Entry 9DWL (electron microscopy, 3.90 A resolution); this record covers chains C and J of the 11 polymer chains in the assembly.

[Chain C]
Name: Histone H2A type 1
Source organism: Homo sapiens
UniProt: P0C0S8 (H2A1_HUMAN); residues 1-129 here correspond to UniProt positions 2-130 (UniProt number = residue number + 1)
Amino-acid sequence (129 residues; row label = number of the first residue in the row):
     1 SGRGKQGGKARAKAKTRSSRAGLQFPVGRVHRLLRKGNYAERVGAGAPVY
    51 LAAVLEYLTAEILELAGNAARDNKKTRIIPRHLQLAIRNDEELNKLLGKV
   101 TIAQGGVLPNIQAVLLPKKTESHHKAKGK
Disordered / not traced: 1-11, 119-129
UniProt features mapped onto this chain:
  - modified residue: Ser1 (N-acetylserine), Arg3 (Citrulline), Lys5 (N6-(2-hydroxyisobutyryl)lysine), Lys9 (N6-(2-hydroxyisobutyryl)lysine), Lys13 (N6-(beta-hydroxybutyryl)lysine), Lys36 (N6-(2-hydroxyisobutyryl)lysine), Lys74 (N6-(2-hydroxyisobutyryl)lysine), Lys75 (N6-(2-hydroxyisobutyryl)lysine), Lys95 (N6-(2-hydroxyisobutyryl)lysine), Lys99 (N6-glutaryllysine), Gln104 (N5-methylglutamine), Lys118 (N6-(2-hydroxyisobutyryl)lysine), Lys119 (N6-crotonyllysine), Thr120 (Phosphothreonine), Lys125 (N6-crotonyllysine)
  - cross-link (Glycyl lysine isopeptide (Lys-Gly)): Lys13 (interchain with G-Cter in ubiquitin), Lys15 (interchain with G-Cter in ubiquitin), Lys119 (interchain with G-Cter in ubiquitin)

[Chain J]
Molecule: 601 J strand (non-damaged strand)
Sequence (147 nucleotides; row label = number of the first residue in the row):
     1 ATCGGATGTATATATCTGACACGTGCCTGGAGACTAGGGAGTAATCCCCT
    51 TGGCGGTTAAAACGCGGGGGACAGCGCGTACGTGCGTTTAAGCGGTGCTA
   101 GAGCTGTCTACGACCAATTGAGCGGCCTCGGCACCGGGATTCTCGAT

[How chain C and chain J interact]
Residue-residue contacts (10; chain C residue first):
  Arg29(C) - DC123(J)  salt bridge to the phosphate
  Arg42(C) - DG112(J)  sugar contact
  Arg42(C) - DA113(J)  phosphate contact
  Val43(C) - DG112(J)  sugar contact
  Val43(C) - DA113(J)  hydrogen bond to the phosphate
  Lys75(C) - DC132(J)  salt bridge to the phosphate
  Lys75(C) - DA133(J)  phosphate contact
  Thr76(C) - DG131(J)  phosphate contact
  Thr76(C) - DC132(J)  hydrogen bond to the phosphate
  Arg77(C) - DC132(J)  hydrogen bond to the phosphate
Interface residues without a listed pair, chain C (8 interface residues in all): Gly44, Ala45
Interface residues without a listed pair, chain J (7 interface residues in all): DG122

[In short]
8 residues of chain C face 7 of chain J across their interface; the contacts include 3 hydrogen bonds and 2
salt bridges. Polar contacts include Val43(C)-DA113(J), Thr76(C)-DC132(J) and Arg77(C)-DC132(J).
Here chain C is Histone H2A type 1 (Homo sapiens) and chain J is 601 J strand (non-damaged strand). Entry 9DWL
(Nucleosome containing a 1-nt gap at SHL-5.5) was determined by electron microscopy.
